1W4O - chain A; structure by X-ray diffraction, 1.60 A resolution.

# Chain A
Molecule: Pancreatic ribonuclease A
From: Bos taurus
Notes: EC 3.1.27.5
UniProt: P61823 (RNP_BOVIN); residues 1-124 here correspond to UniProt positions 27-150 (UniProt number = residue number + 26)
Sequence (124 residues; numbered 1 to 124; the number before each row is that of its first residue):
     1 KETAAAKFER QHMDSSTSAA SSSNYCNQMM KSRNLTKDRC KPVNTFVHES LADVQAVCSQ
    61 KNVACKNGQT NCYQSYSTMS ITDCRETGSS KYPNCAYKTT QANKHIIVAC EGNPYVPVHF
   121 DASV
UniProt features mapped onto this chain:
  - active site: His12 (Proton acceptor), His119 (Proton donor)
  - binding site (substrate): Lys7, Arg10, Lys41 to Thr45, Lys66, Arg85
  - glycosylation: Lys1 (N-linked (Glc) (glycation) lysine), Lys7 (N-linked (Glc) (glycation) lysine), Asn34 (N-linked (GlcNAc...) asparagine), Lys37 (N-linked (Glc) (glycation) lysine), Lys41 (N-linked (Glc) (glycation) lysine)
Disulfide bonds: Cys26-Cys84, Cys40-Cys95, Cys58-Cys110, Cys65-Cys72
Residues lining bound ligands: uracil arabinose-3'-phosphate (UA3): Lys7, Gln11, His12, Lys41, Val43, Asn44, Thr45, Asp83, His119, Phe120, Asp121, Ala122
From the paper describing this entry:
  - binding site for uracil arabinose-3'-phosphate: Gln11, His12, Lys41, Thr45, His119, Phe120
  - mutagenesis - T45G: decreased binding to uracil arabinose-3'-phosphate

# In short
Ligands of chain A: uracil arabinose-3'-phosphate. UniProt lists active-site residues His12 and His119 and 9
substrate-binding residues. The paper reports a binding site for uracil arabinose-3'-phosphate at Gln11, His12
and Lys41 among others; T45G reduces binding to uracil arabinose-3'-phosphate.
Chain A is Pancreatic ribonuclease A (Bos taurus); the structure, Binding of Nonnatural 3'-Nucleotides to
Ribonuclease A, was determined by X-ray diffraction (same publication as 1W4P and 1W4Q).
